5KXE - chains C and D of the 4 polymer chains in the assembly; structure by X-ray diffraction, 2.09 A resolution.

Chain C (and D):
Protein: Wisteria floribunda agglutinin
Source organism: Wisteria floribunda
Notes: chain D of this document is another copy of the same molecule, construct and numbering; everything in this record applies to it too
Amino-acid sequence (243 residues; numbered 31 to 273; the number before each row is that of its first residue):
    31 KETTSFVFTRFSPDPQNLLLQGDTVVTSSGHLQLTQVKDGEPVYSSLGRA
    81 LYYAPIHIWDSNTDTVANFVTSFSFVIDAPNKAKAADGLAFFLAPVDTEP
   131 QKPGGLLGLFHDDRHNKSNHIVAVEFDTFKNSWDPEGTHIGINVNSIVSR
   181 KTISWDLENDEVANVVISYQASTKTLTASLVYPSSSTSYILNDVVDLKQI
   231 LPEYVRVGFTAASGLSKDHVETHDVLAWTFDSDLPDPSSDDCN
Unresolved in the structure: 269-273
Covalently attached groups: N-acetylglucosamine (NAG) linked to N146
Metal / ion sites: Mn2+: E155, D157, D164, H169; Ca2+: D157, F159, N161, D164
Residues lining bound ligands: GalNAc (6Y2; N-[(2S,3R,4R,5R,6R)-2-[(2R,3S,4R,5R,6S)-5-acetamido-2-(hydroxymethyl)-6-(4-nitrophenoxy)-4-oxidanyl-oxan-3-yl]oxy-6-(hydroxymethyl)-4,5-bis(oxidanyl)oxan-3-yl]ethanamide): A116, D117, P133, G134, G135, F159, N161, W163, G244, L245, S246, H249

How chain C and chain D interact:
Pairs across the interface (31; chain C residue first):
  K181(C) - S216(D)  hydrogen bond (side chain-backbone)
  N194(C) - Q200(D)  hydrogen bond
  Q200(C) - N194(D)  hydrogen bond
  Q200(C) - P213(D)
  T203(C) - P213(D)
  T205(C) - P213(D)
  T207(C) - V211(D)
  S209(C) - I220(D)
  V211(C) - T207(D)
  V211(C) - N222(D)
  P213(C) - Q200(D)
  P213(C) - T203(D)
  P213(C) - T205(D)
  S216(C) - K181(D)  hydrogen bond (backbone-side chain)
  S216(C) - N222(D)  hydrogen bond (backbone-side chain)
  S216(C) - V224(D)
  T217(C) - N222(D)
  S218(C) - I220(D)
  S218(C) - L221(D)
  S218(C) - N222(D)  hydrogen bond
  Y219(C) - I220(D)
  I220(C) - S209(D)
  I220(C) - S218(D)
  I220(C) - Y219(D)
  I220(C) - I220(D)  hydrophobic
  L221(C) - S218(D)
  N222(C) - V211(D)
  N222(C) - S216(D)
  N222(C) - T217(D)  hydrogen bond (side chain-backbone)
  N222(C) - S218(D)  hydrogen bond
  V224(C) - S216(D)
Also at the interface, not in a pair above, chain C (19 interface residues in all): Y212, D223
Also at the interface, not in a pair above, chain D (19 interface residues in all): Y212, D223

In short:
Chain C and chain D each contribute 19 residues to their interface; the contacts include 8 hydrogen bonds.
Among the polar pairs are K181(C)-S216(D), N194(C)-Q200(D) and S216(C)-N222(D). Bound to chain C: GalNAc.
Covalently linked N-acetylglucosamine: at N146(C). E155(C), D157(C), D164(C) and H169(C) coordinate Mn2+.
Both chains are Wisteria floribunda agglutinin (Wisteria floribunda). Entry 5KXE (Wisteria floribunda lectin
in complex with GalNAc(beta1-4)GlcNAc (LacdiNAc) at pH 4.2) was determined by X-ray diffraction together with
5KXB, 5KXC and 5KXD from the same study.
